PDB entry 1VQK | X-ray diffraction, 2.30 A resolution | chains 0 and L of the 32 polymer chains in the assembly

[Chain 0]
Molecule: 23S ribosomal RNA
Source organism: Haloarcula marismortui
Sequence (2922 nucleotides; numbered 2 to 2923; the number before each row is that of its first residue):
     2 UUGGCUACUAUGCCAGCUGGUGGAUUGCUCGGCUCAGGCGCUGAUGAAGG
    52 ACGUGCCAAGCUGCGAUAAGCCAUGGGGAGCCGCACGGAGGCGAAGAACC
   102 AUGGAUUUCCGAAUGAGAAUCUCUCUAACAAUUGCUUCGCGCAAUGAGGA
   152 ACCCCGAGAACUGAAACAUCUCAGUAUCGGGAGGAACAGAAAACGCAAUG
   202 UGAUGUCGUUAGUAACCGCGAGUGAACGCGAUACAGCCCAAACCGAAGCC
   252 CUCACGGGCAAUGUGGUGUCAGGGCUACCUCUCAUCAGCCGACCGUCUCG
   302 ACGAAGUCUCUUGGAACAGAGCGUGAUACAGGGUGACAACCCCGUACUCG
   352 AGACCAGUACGACGUGCGGUAGUGCCAGAGUAGCGGGGGUUGGAUAUCCC
   402 UCGCGAAUAACGCAGGCAUCGACUGCGAAGGCUAAACACAACCUGAGACC
   452 GAUAGUGAACAAGUAGUGUGAACGAACGCUGCAAAGUACCCUCAGAAGGG
   502 AGGCGAAAUAGAGCAUGAAAUCAGUUGGCGAUCGAGCGACAGGGCAUACA
   552 AGGUCCCUCGACGAAUGACCGACGCGCGAGCGUCCAGUAAGACUCACGGG
   602 AAGCCGAUGUUCUGUCGUACGUUUUGAAAAACGAGCCAGGGAGUGUGUCU
   652 GCAUGGCAAGUCUAACCGGAGUAUCCGGGGAGGCACAGGGAAACCGACAU
   702 GGCCGCAGGGCUUUGCCCGAGGGCCGCCGUCUUCAAGGGCGGGGAGCCAU
   752 GUGGACACGACCCGAAUCCGGACGAUCUACGCAUGGACAAGAUGAAGCGU
   802 GCCGAAAGGCACGUGGAAGUCUGUUAGAGUUGGUGUCCUACAAUACCCUC
   852 UCGUGAUCUAUGUGUAGGGGUGAAAGGCCCAUCGAGUCCGGCAACAGCUG
   902 GUUCCAAUCGAAACAUGUCGAAGCAUGACCUCCGCCGAGGUAGUCUGUGA
   952 GGUAGAGCGACCGAUUGGUGUGUCCGCCUCCGAGAGGAGUCGGCACACCU
  1002 GUCAAACUCCAAACUUACAGACGCCGUUUGACGCGGGGAUUCCGGUGCGC
  1052 GGGGUAAGCCUGUGUACCAGGAGGGGAACAACCCAGAGAUAGGUUAAGGU
  1102 CCCCAAGUGUGGAUUAAGUGUAAUCCUCUGAAGGUGGUCUCGAGCCCUAG
  1152 ACAGCCGGGAGGUGAGCUUAGAAGCAGCUACCCUCUAAGAAAAGCGUAAC
  1202 AGCUUACCGGCCGAGGUUUGAGGCGCCCAAAAUGAUCGGGACUCAAAUCC
  1252 ACCACCGAGACCUGUCCGUACCACUCAUACUGGUAAUCGAGUAGAUUGGC
  1302 GCUCUAAUUGGAUGGAAGUAGGGGUGAAAACUCCUAUGGACCGAUUAGUG
  1352 ACGAAAAUCCUGGCCAUAGUAGCAGCGAUAGUCGGGUGAGAACCCCGACG
  1402 GCCUAAUGGAUAAGGGUUCCUCAGCACUGCUGAUCAGCUGAGGGUUAGCC
  1452 GGUCCUAAGUCAUACCGCAACUCGACUAUGACGAAAUGGGAAACGGGUUA
  1502 AUAUUCCCGUGCCACUAUGCAGUGAAAGUUGACGCCCUGGGGUCGAUCAC
  1552 GCUGGGCAUUCGCCCAGUCGAACCGUCCAACUCCGUGGAAGCCGUAAUGG
  1602 CAGGAAGCGGACGAACGGCGGCAUAGGGAAACGUGAUUCAACCUGGGGCC
  1652 CAUGAAAAGACGAGCAUAGUGUCCGUACCGAGAACCGACACAGGUGUCCA
  1702 UGGCGGCGAAAGCCAAGGCCUGUCGGGAGCAACCAACGUUAGGGAAUUCG
  1752 GCAAGUUAGUCCCGUACCUUCGGAAGAAGGGAUGCCUGCUCCGGAACGGA
  1802 GCAGGUCGCAGUGACUCGGAAGCUCGGACUGUCUAGUAACAACAUAGGUG
  1852 ACCGCAAAUCCGCAAGGACUCGUACGGUCACUGAAUCCUGCCCAGUGCAG
  1902 GUAUCUGAACACCUCGUACAAGAGGACGAAGGACCUGUCAACGGCGGGGG
  1952 UAACUAUGACCCUCUUAAGGUAGCGUAGUACCUUGCCGCAUCAGUAGCGG
  2002 CUUGCAUGAAUGGAUUAACCAGAGCUUCACUGUCCCAACGUUGGGCCCGG
  2052 UGAACUGUACAUUCCAGUGCGGAGUCUGGAGACACCCAGGGGGAAGCGAA
  2102 GACCCUAUGGAGCUUUACUGCAGGCUGUCGCUGAGACGUGGUCGCCGAUG
  2152 UGCAGCAUAGGUAGGAGACACUACACAGGUACCCGCGCUAGCGGGCCACC
  2202 GAGUCAACAGUGAAAUACUACCCGUCGGUGACUGCGACUCUCACUCCGGG
  2252 AGGAGGACACCGAUAGCCGGGCAGUUUGACUGGGGCGGUACGCGCUCGAA
  2302 AAGAUAUCGAGCGCGCCCUAUGGCUAUCUCAGCCGGGACAGAGACCCGGC
  2352 GAAGAGUGCAAGAGCAAAAGAUAGCUUGACAGUGUUCUUCCCAACGAGGA
  2402 ACGCUGACGCGAAAGCGUGGUCUAGCGAACCAAUUAGCCUGCUUGAUGCG
  2452 GGCAAUUGAUGACAGAAAAGCUACCCUAGGGAUAACAGAGUCGUCACUCG
  2502 CAAGAGCACAUAUCGACCGAGUGGCUUGCUACCUCGAUGUCGGUUCCCUC
  2552 CAUCCUGCCCGUGCAGAAGCGGGCAAGGGUGAGGUUGUUCGCCUAUUAAA
  2602 GGAGGUCGUGAGCUGGGUUUAGACCGUCGUGAGACAGGUCGGCUGCUAUC
  2652 UACUGGGUGUGUAAUGGUGUCUGACAAGAACGACCGUAUAGUACGAGAGG
  2702 AACUACGGUUGGUGGCCACUGGUGUACCGGUUGUUCGAGAGAGCACGUGC
  2752 CGGGUAGCCACGCCACACGGGGUAAGAGCUGAACGCAUCUAAGCUCGAAA
  2802 CCCACUUGGAAAAGAGACACCGCCGAGGUCCCGCGUACAAGACGCGGUCG
  2852 AUAGACUCGGGGUGUGCGCGUCGAGGUAACGAGACGUUAAGCCCACGAGC
  2902 ACUAACAGACCAAAGCCAUCAU
Disordered / not traced: 2-9, 126-127, 715, 971-998, 1560, 1952-1963, 2137-2236, 2339-2343, 2665-2666, 2915-2923
Modified / non-standard residues: 1MA (6-hydro-1-methyladenosine-5'-monophosphate) at position 628, OMU (o2'-methyluridine 5'-monophosphate) at position 2587, OMG (o2'-methylguanosine-5'-monophosphate) at position 2588, UR3 (3-methyluridine-5'-monophoshate) at position 2619, PSU (pseudouridine-5'-monophosphate) at position 2621

[Chain L]
Protein: 50S ribosomal protein L15P
Source organism: Haloarcula marismortui
UniProtKB: P12737 (RL15_HALMA); residue numbers follow UniProt; this construct covers 0-164
Amino-acid sequence (165 residues; each row starts with the number of its first residue; numbering starts at 0):
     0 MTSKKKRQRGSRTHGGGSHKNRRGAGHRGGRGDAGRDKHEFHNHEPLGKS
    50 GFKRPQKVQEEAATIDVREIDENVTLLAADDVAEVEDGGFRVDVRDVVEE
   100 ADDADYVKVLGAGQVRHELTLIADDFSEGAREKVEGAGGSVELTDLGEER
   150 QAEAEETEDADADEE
Disordered / not traced: 0, 84-88, 151-164

[How chain 0 and chain L interact]
Pairs across the interface (173):
  G164(0) - Arg30(L)  sugar contact
  A165(0) - Gly29(L)  phosphate contact
  A165(0) - Arg30(L)  hydrogen bond to the phosphate
  A165(0) - Ala33(L)  phosphate contact
  A166(0) - Ala24(L)  base contact
  A166(0) - Gly25(L)  base contact
  A166(0) - Gly28(L)  base contact
  A166(0) - Gly29(L)  hydrogen bond to the base
  A166(0) - Ala33(L)  phosphate contact
  A166(0) - Gly34(L)  hydrogen bond to the phosphate
  A166(0) - His38(L)  base contact
  G196(0) - Lys56(L)  hydrogen bond to the sugar
  C197(0) - Lys56(L)  phosphate contact
  A215(0) - Lys52(L)  salt bridge to the phosphate
  A215(0) - Gln55(L)  sugar contact
  A216(0) - Lys52(L)  salt bridge to the phosphate
  C220(0) - Lys48(L)  sugar contact
  G221(0) - Arg35(L)  hydrogen bond to the phosphate
  G221(0) - Leu46(L)  phosphate contact
  G221(0) - Gly47(L)  hydrogen bond to the phosphate
  A222(0) - Asp32(L)  hydrogen bond to the phosphate
  A222(0) - Arg35(L)  salt bridge to the phosphate
  G223(0) - Gly31(L)  phosphate contact
  G223(0) - Asp32(L)  hydrogen bond to the phosphate
  G416(0) - Lys56(L)  phosphate contact
  G417(0) - Lys56(L)  salt bridge to the phosphate
  U623(0) - Arg11(L)  hydrogen bond to the phosphate
  U624(0) - Arg11(L)  salt bridge to the phosphate
  U624(0) - His18(L)  salt bridge to the phosphate
  U624(0) - Lys19(L)  hydrogen bond to the phosphate
  U625(0) - Lys19(L)  salt bridge to the phosphate
  G644(0) - Lys4(L)  sugar contact
  G644(0) - Arg8(L)  salt bridge to the phosphate
  G644(0) - His13(L)  hydrogen bond to the base
  G644(0) - Arg21(L)  hydrogen bond to the base
  U645(0) - Lys4(L)  salt bridge to the phosphate
  C687(0) - Glu99(L)  base contact
  A688(0) - Asp65(L)  hydrogen bond to the base
  A688(0) - Leu109(L)  base contact
  A688(0) - Ala111(L)  base contact
  A692(0) - Gly50(L)  sugar contact
  A692(0) - Phe51(L)  hydrogen bond to the sugar
  A693(0) - Phe51(L)  sugar contact
  A693(0) - Arg53(L)  phosphate contact
  A694(0) - Arg53(L)  salt bridge to the phosphate
  G697(0) - Thr63(L)  base contact
  G697(0) - Lys107(L)  salt bridge to the phosphate
  G697(0) - Leu109(L)  base contact
  G697(0) - Ser126(L)  phosphate contact
  G697(0) - Glu127(L)  hydrogen bond to the phosphate
  A698(0) - Leu109(L)  phosphate contact
  A698(0) - Gly110(L)  hydrogen bond to the phosphate
  A698(0) - Ala111(L)  sugar contact
  A698(0) - Ser126(L)  hydrogen bond to the phosphate
  A698(0) - Gly128(L)  phosphate contact
  C699(0) - Gly110(L)  phosphate contact
  C699(0) - Ala111(L)  phosphate contact
  C699(0) - Gly112(L)  hydrogen bond to the phosphate
  C699(0) - Lys132(L)  salt bridge to the phosphate
  A700(0) - Arg67(L)  base contact
  A700(0) - Asp70(L)  hydrogen bond to the base
  A700(0) - Glu71(L)  base contact
  A700(0) - Gly112(L)  phosphate contact
  A700(0) - Gln113(L)  hydrogen bond to the base
  A700(0) - Val114(L)  base contact
  A700(0) - Arg115(L)  base contact
  U701(0) - Gln113(L)  hydrogen bond to the phosphate
  U701(0) - Arg115(L)  salt bridge to the phosphate
  G745(0) - Arg67(L)  base contact
  G745(0) - Glu71(L)  hydrogen bond to the base
  G754(0) - Lys3(L)  phosphate contact
  G754(0) - Lys4(L)  hydrogen bond to the phosphate
  G755(0) - Lys3(L)  salt bridge to the phosphate
  C757(0) - Arg27(L)  phosphate contact
  C757(0) - Gly31(L)  hydrogen bond to the phosphate
  A758(0) - Arg27(L)  salt bridge to the phosphate
  A758(0) - Arg30(L)  phosphate contact
  A758(0) - Gly31(L)  hydrogen bond to the phosphate
  C759(0) - Arg30(L)  salt bridge to the phosphate
  A761(0) - Arg30(L)  salt bridge to the phosphate
  C762(0) - Arg21(L)  hydrogen bond to the base
  C896(0) - Arg30(L)  phosphate contact
  A897(0) - Gly23(L)  phosphate contact
  A897(0) - Ala24(L)  hydrogen bond to the phosphate
  A897(0) - Arg30(L)  salt bridge to the phosphate
  G898(0) - Arg22(L)  phosphate contact
  G898(0) - Gly23(L)  hydrogen bond to the phosphate
  G898(0) - Ala24(L)  hydrogen bond to the phosphate
  G898(0) - Gly25(L)  hydrogen bond to the phosphate
  G898(0) - His26(L)  phosphate contact
  C899(0) - Arg22(L)  salt bridge to the phosphate
  U900(0) - Lys19(L)  salt bridge to the phosphate
  U900(0) - Arg22(L)  salt bridge to the phosphate
  G901(0) - His18(L)  salt bridge to the phosphate
  G901(0) - Lys19(L)  phosphate contact
  G902(0) - Arg11(L)  salt bridge to the phosphate
  G902(0) - His18(L)  salt bridge to the phosphate
  U903(0) - Arg11(L)  salt bridge to the phosphate
  U903(0) - Thr12(L)  base contact
  U903(0) - His13(L)  sugar contact
  U903(0) - His18(L)  base contact
  U904(0) - Gln7(L)  phosphate contact
  U904(0) - Arg8(L)  hydrogen bond to the base
  U904(0) - Gly9(L)  hydrogen bond to the phosphate
  U904(0) - Ser10(L)  hydrogen bond to the phosphate
  U904(0) - Arg11(L)  hydrogen bond to the phosphate
  C905(0) - Lys5(L)  hydrogen bond to the base
  C905(0) - Arg6(L)  base contact
  C906(0) - Arg6(L)  base contact
  A907(0) - Arg6(L)  base contact
  G918(0) - His38(L)  hydrogen bond to the base
  G918(0) - Phe40(L)  sugar contact
  U919(0) - Lys37(L)  hydrogen bond to the phosphate
  U919(0) - His38(L)  sugar contact
  C920(0) - Lys37(L)  salt bridge to the phosphate
  G924(0) - Gly25(L)  hydrogen bond to the sugar
  G924(0) - His38(L)  base contact
  C925(0) - Gly25(L)  phosphate contact
  C925(0) - His26(L)  salt bridge to the phosphate
  C925(0) - Gly28(L)  sugar contact
  C925(0) - His38(L)  sugar contact
  C925(0) - Glu39(L)  hydrogen bond to the sugar
  A926(0) - His38(L)  sugar contact
  A926(0) - Glu39(L)  sugar contact
  A926(0) - His41(L)  hydrogen bond to the base
  U927(0) - His41(L)  sugar contact
  U927(0) - Asn42(L)  sugar contact
  G1039(0) - Lys3(L)  sugar contact
  U1041(0) - Gly14(L)  sugar contact
  U1041(0) - Gly15(L)  sugar contact
  U1041(0) - Gly16(L)  phosphate contact
  U1042(0) - Gly16(L)  phosphate contact
  U1042(0) - Ser17(L)  hydrogen bond to the phosphate
  U1042(0) - Asn20(L)  hydrogen bond to the phosphate
  A1294(0) - Gly16(L)  sugar contact
  G1295(0) - Thr12(L)  hydrogen bond to the phosphate
  G1295(0) - Gly14(L)  hydrogen bond to the phosphate
  G1295(0) - Gly15(L)  hydrogen bond to the phosphate
  G1295(0) - Gly16(L)  hydrogen bond to the phosphate
  A1296(0) - Lys3(L)  salt bridge to the phosphate
  U1297(0) - Lys3(L)  salt bridge to the phosphate
  U1298(0) - Arg6(L)  hydrogen bond to the base
  G1299(0) - Thr1(L)  phosphate contact
  G1299(0) - Arg6(L)  hydrogen bond to the base
  G1300(0) - Thr1(L)  hydrogen bond to the base
  C1301(0) - Lys5(L)  base contact
  G1302(0) - Lys5(L)  hydrogen bond to the base
  C1353(0) - Lys5(L)  hydrogen bond to the base
  G1354(0) - Lys5(L)  hydrogen bond to the base
  G1354(0) - Arg8(L)  salt bridge to the phosphate
  C2396(0) - Phe40(L)  sugar contact
  A2430(0) - Leu46(L)  sugar contact
  A2430(0) - Gly47(L)  hydrogen bond to the sugar
  C2431(0) - Gly47(L)  phosphate contact
  C2431(0) - Lys48(L)  hydrogen bond to the phosphate
  C2432(0) - Lys48(L)  salt bridge to the phosphate
  U2441(0) - Phe51(L)  sugar contact
  U2441(0) - Arg53(L)  hydrogen bond to the phosphate
  G2442(0) - Arg53(L)  salt bridge to the phosphate
  G2442(0) - Pro54(L)  sugar contact
  G2442(0) - Val57(L)  phosphate contact
  C2443(0) - Pro54(L)  base contact
  C2443(0) - Lys56(L)  hydrogen bond to the phosphate
  C2443(0) - Val57(L)  sugar contact
  U2444(0) - Lys56(L)  salt bridge to the phosphate
  G2452(0) - Phe51(L)  base contact
  G2453(0) - Gly50(L)  hydrogen bond to the phosphate
  G2453(0) - Phe51(L)  sugar contact
  C2454(0) - Ser49(L)  phosphate contact
  C2454(0) - Gly50(L)  hydrogen bond to the phosphate
  A2465(0) - Phe40(L)  base contact
  G2466(0) - Lys37(L)  salt bridge to the phosphate
  A2467(0) - Lys37(L)  salt bridge to the phosphate
Interface residues without a listed pair, chain 0 (91 interface residues in all): A198, U214, A686, C695, C696, U753, C2440, A2483
Interface residues without a listed pair, chain L (77 interface residues in all): Ser2, Asp36, Glu59, Asp104, Phe125, Ala129, Arg149

[Summary]
91 residues of chain 0 face 77 of chain L across their interface; the contacts include 58 hydrogen bonds and
35 salt bridges. Polar contacts include A166(0)-Gly29(L), G644(0)-His13(L) and G644(0)-Arg21(L).
Chain 0 is 23S ribosomal RNA and chain L is 50S ribosomal protein L15P, both from Haloarcula marismortui; the
structure, The structure of CCDA-PHE-CAP-BIO bound to the a site of the ribosomal subunit of haloarcula
marismortui, was determined by X-ray diffraction, deposited together with 1VQ4, 1VQ5, 1VQ8, 1VQ9, 1VQL, 1VQM,
1VQO and 1VQP.
